5G5M - chains A and B; structure by X-ray diffraction, 2.07 A resolution.

[Chain A (and B)]
Name: Esterase
From: Pyrococcus furiosus
Notes: chain B of this document is another copy of the same molecule, construct and numbering; everything in this record applies to it too
UniProtKB: Q8TZJ1 (Q8TZJ1_PYRFU); numbering as in UniProt (aligned over 21-288)
Chain sequence (275 residues; numbered 14 to 288; the number before each row is that of its first residue):
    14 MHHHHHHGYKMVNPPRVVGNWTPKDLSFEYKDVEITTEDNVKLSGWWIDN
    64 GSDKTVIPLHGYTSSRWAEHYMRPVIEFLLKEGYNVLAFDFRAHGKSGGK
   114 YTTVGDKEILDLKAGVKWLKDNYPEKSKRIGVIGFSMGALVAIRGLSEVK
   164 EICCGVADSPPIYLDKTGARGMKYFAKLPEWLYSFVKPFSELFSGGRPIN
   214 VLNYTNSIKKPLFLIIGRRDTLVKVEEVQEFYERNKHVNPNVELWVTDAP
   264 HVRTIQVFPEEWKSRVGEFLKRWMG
Unresolved in the structure: 14-25, 204-213 (chain B: 14-24, 205-211)
Sequence notes: expression tag (14-20)
Ligand contacts: S-methyl hexanethioate (QRL): G74, Y75, T76, S77, H83, Y84, S149, L235, H264, V265, R266

[Interface between chain A and chain B]
Contacting residue pairs (43):
  P28(A) with F202(B), hydrophobic
  T76(A) with F198(B)
  G184(A) with W194(B)
  Y187(A) with P192(B); W194(B), hydrophobic; L195(B)
  F188(A) with L195(B), hydrophobic; F198(B), hydrophobic
  K190(A) with Y187(B)
  L191(A) with Y187(B), hydrophobic
  P192(A) with R183(B); G184(B); K186(B)
  E193(A) with H264(B)
  W194(A) with Y75(B); T76(B); S149(B); T180(B); G184(B); M185(B), hydrophobic; L235(B), hydrophobic
  L195(A) with G184(B), hydrogen bond (backbone-backbone); M185(B); Y187(B), hydrophobic; F202(B), hydrophobic
  S197(A) with P28(B); T76(B), hydrogen bond
  F198(A) with V25(B); N26(B); P27(B), hydrophobic; P28(B); Y75(B); M185(B), hydrophobic; F202(B), hydrophobic
  V199(A) with F198(B), hydrophobic; F202(B), hydrophobic
  F202(A) with F198(B), hydrophobic; F202(B), hydrophobic
  T234(A) with P192(B); W194(B), hydrogen bond
  L235(A) with W194(B), hydrophobic
  P263(A) with E193(B)
  R266(A) with E193(B)
Also at the interface, not in a pair above, chain A (21 interface residues in all): P201, Q269
Also at the interface, not in a pair above, chain B (26 interface residues in all): H83, G181, S197, V199, R266

[Summary]
21 residues of chain A face 26 of chain B across their interface, with 3 hydrogen bonds. Polar contacts
include S197(A)-T76(B), T234(A)-W194(B) and L195(A)-G184(B). Chain A binds S-methyl hexanethioate.
Both chains are Esterase (Pyrococcus furiosus). Entry 5G5M (Structure of the Pyrococcus Furiosus Esterase
Pf2001 with space group P21) was determined by X-ray diffraction (same publication as 5LCN, 5G59 and 5G5C).
